6HCT - chains E and G of the 7 polymer chains in the assembly; structure by X-ray diffraction, 3.09 A resolution.

Chain E:
Molecule: 11-nt RNA strand
From: Archaeoglobus fulgidus (strain ATCC 49558 / VC-16 / DSM 4304 / JCM 9628 / NBRC 100126)
Sequence (11 nucleotides; each row starts with the number of its first residue):
     1 GCCGAUGAAU G

Chain G:
Molecule: 50S ribosomal protein L7Ae
From: Archaeoglobus fulgidus (strain ATCC 49558 / VC-16 / DSM 4304 / JCM 9628 / NBRC 100126)
UniProt: O29494 (RL7A_ARCFU); numbering as in UniProt (aligned over 2-117)
Sequence (117 residues; row label = number of the first residue in the row):
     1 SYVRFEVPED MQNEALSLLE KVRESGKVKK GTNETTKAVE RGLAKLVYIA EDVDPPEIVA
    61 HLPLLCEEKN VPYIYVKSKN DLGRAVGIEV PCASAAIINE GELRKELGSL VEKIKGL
Differences from the reference sequence: expression tag (1)
Reported in the primary citation:
  - binding site for the 19-nt RNA strand: Asn33, Glu34, Lys37, Arg41

Chain E / chain G interface:
Contacting residue pairs - 23 pairs, chain E then chain G:
  G4(E) - Glu89(G)  hydrogen bond to the base
  G4(E) - Val90(G)  base contact
  A5(E) - Lys30(G)  base contact
  A5(E) - Gly31(G)  phosphate contact
  A5(E) - Ile88(G)  sugar contact
  A5(E) - Val90(G)  base contact
  A5(E) - Pro91(G)  hydrogen bond to the sugar
  A5(E) - Cys92(G)  sugar contact
  U6(E) - Gly31(G)  phosphate contact
  U6(E) - Thr32(G)  hydrogen bond to the phosphate
  U6(E) - Val53(G)  base contact
  U6(E) - Asp54(G)  hydrogen bond to the base
  U6(E) - Pro55(G)  base contact
  U6(E) - Ile58(G)  base contact
  U6(E) - Lys79(G)  hydrogen bond to the base
  U6(E) - Pro91(G)  phosphate contact
  U6(E) - Cys92(G)  phosphate contact
  U6(E) - Ala93(G)  hydrogen bond to the phosphate
  G7(E) - Lys30(G)  hydrogen bond to the base
  G7(E) - Gly31(G)  base contact
  G7(E) - Thr32(G)  base contact
  G7(E) - Asn33(G)  hydrogen bond to the base
  G7(E) - Glu34(G)  hydrogen bond to the base
Also at the interface, not in a pair above, chain G (18 interface residues in all): Asp52, Ser94

Overview:
4 residues of chain E face 18 of chain G across their interface; the contacts include 9 hydrogen bonds. Polar
contacts include G4(E)-Glu89(G), U6(E)-Asp54(G) and U6(E)-Lys79(G). The paper reports a binding site for the
19-nt RNA strand at Asn33(G), Glu34(G) and Lys37(G) among others.
Chain E is an 11-nt RNA strand and chain G is 50S ribosomal protein L7Ae, both from Archaeoglobus fulgidus
(strain ATCC 49558 / VC-16 / DSM 4304 / JCM 9628 / NBRC 100126); the structure, Crystal structure of
Archeoglobus fulgidus L7Ae bound to its cognate UTR k-turn, was determined by X-ray diffraction.
